7F24 - chains B and D of the 4 polymer chains in the assembly; structure by electron microscopy, 4.16 A resolution (low resolution: residue-level contacts below are approximate; hydrogen-bond / salt-bridge calls are withheld).

[Chain B]
Name: Guanine nucleotide-binding protein G(I)/G(S)/G(T) subunit beta-1
From: Homo sapiens
Reference sequence: P62873 (GBB1_HUMAN); residue numbers follow UniProt; this construct covers 2-340
Amino-acid sequence (358 residues; row label = number of the first residue in the row; numbers below 1 keep their minus sign (Met-17 is residue -17)):
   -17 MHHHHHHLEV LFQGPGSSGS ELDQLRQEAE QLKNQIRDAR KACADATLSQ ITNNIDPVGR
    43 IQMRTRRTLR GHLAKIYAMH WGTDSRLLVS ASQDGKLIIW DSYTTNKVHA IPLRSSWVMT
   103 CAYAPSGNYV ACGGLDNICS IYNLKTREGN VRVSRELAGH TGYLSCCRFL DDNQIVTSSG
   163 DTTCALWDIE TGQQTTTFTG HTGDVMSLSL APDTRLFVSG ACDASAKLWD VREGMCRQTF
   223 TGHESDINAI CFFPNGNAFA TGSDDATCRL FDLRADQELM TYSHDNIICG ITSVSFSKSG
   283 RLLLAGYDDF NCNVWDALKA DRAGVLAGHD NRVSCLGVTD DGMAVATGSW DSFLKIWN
Not modelled in the structure: -17 to -1
Differences from the reference sequence: initiating methionine (-17); expression tag (-16 to 1)
Curated features (UniProtKB/Swiss-Prot):
  - modified residue: Ser2 (N-acetylserine), His266 (Phosphohistidine)
  - natural variant: Leu30 (L30F: In MRD42; uncertain significance), Arg52 (R52G: In MRD42), Gly64 (G64V: In MRD42), Asp76 (D76E: In MRD42; D76G: In MRD42), Gly77 (G77S: In MRD42), Lys78 (K78R: In MRD42), Ile80 (I80N: In MRD42; I80T: In MRD42), His91 (H91R: In MRD42; uncertain significance), Ala92 (A92T: In MRD42), Pro94 (P94S: In MRD42), Leu95 (L95P: In MRD42), Arg96 (R96L: In MRD42), 5 further natural variant entries in UniProt

[Chain D]
Name: Guanine nucleotide-binding protein G(I)/G(S)/G(O) subunit gamma-2
From: Homo sapiens
Reference sequence: P59768 (GBG2_HUMAN); numbering as in UniProt (aligned over 1-71)
Amino-acid sequence (71 residues; numbered 1 to 71; the number before each row is that of its first residue):
     1 MASNNTASIA QARKLVEQLK MEANIDRIKV SKAAADLMAY CEAHAKEDPL LTPVPASENP
    61 FREKKFFSAI L
Not modelled in the structure: 1-7, 64-71
Differences from the reference sequence: engineered mutation Ser68 (Cys in P59768)
Curated features (UniProtKB/Swiss-Prot):
  - modified residue: Ala2 (N-acetylalanine)

[How chain B and chain D interact]
Contacting residue pairs - 78 pairs, chain B then chain D:
  Leu4(B) with Ser8(D); Ala12(D)
  Leu7(B) with Ala12(D); Val16(D)
  Arg8(B) with Ala12(D)
  Glu10(B) with Val16(D); Lys20(D)
  Ala11(B) with Leu15(D); Leu19(D)
  Leu14(B) with Val16(D); Leu19(D); Lys20(D)
  Lys15(B) with Leu19(D)
  Ile18(B) with Leu19(D)
  Ala21(B) with Arg27(D)
  Ala24(B) with Lys29(D)
  Cys25(B) with Arg27(D); Ile28(D); Lys29(D); Val30(D)
  Asp27(B) with Lys29(D); Val30(D); Ser31(D)
  Ala28(B) with Val30(D)
  Ile33(B) with Ala34(D); Met38(D)
  Thr34(B) with Met38(D)
  Val40(B) with Leu51(D)
  Ile43(B) with Leu50(D); Leu51(D)
  Met45(B) with Leu50(D)
  Arg48(B) with Arg62(D)
  Arg49(B) with Pro60(D); Phe61(D)
  Ser84(B) with Phe61(D)
  Tyr85(B) with Pro60(D); Phe61(D)
  Cys218(B) with Glu22(D)
  Arg219(B) with Glu22(D)
  Gln220(B) with Glu22(D)
  Thr221(B) with Glu22(D)
  Phe235(B) with Leu37(D); Tyr40(D)
  Pro236(B) with Tyr40(D)
  Asn237(B) with Leu37(D); Tyr40(D)
  Asp254(B) with Ala33(D)
  Arg256(B) with Asp26(D); Arg27(D); Ile28(D); Asp36(D)
  Ala257(B) with Arg27(D); Ile28(D)
  Asp258(B) with Arg27(D)
  Ser279(B) with Asp48(D)
  Lys280(B) with Tyr40(D); His44(D); Glu47(D); Asp48(D)
  Ser281(B) with Tyr40(D); Cys41(D); His44(D); Asp48(D)
  Arg283(B) with Cys41(D)
  Leu284(B) with Leu51(D)
  Leu300(B) with Cys41(D)
  Gly324(B) with Pro49(D); Leu50(D)
  Met325(B) with Pro49(D); Leu50(D); Val54(D); Glu58(D); Asn59(D); Pro60(D)
  Ala326(B) with Leu50(D)
  Val327(B) with Leu50(D)
  Asn340(B) with Asn59(D); Phe61(D)
Interface residues without a listed pair, chain B (51 interface residues in all): Leu30, Ile37, Arg46, Ala240, Leu261, Asp323, Trp339
Interface residues without a listed pair, chain D (38 interface residues in all): Ile9, Arg13, Ala23, Ile25, Glu42, Ala45

[Overview]
51 residues of chain B face 38 of chain D across their interface.
Here chain B is Guanine nucleotide-binding protein G(I)/G(S)/G(T) subunit beta-1 and chain D is Guanine
nucleotide-binding protein G(I)/G(S)/G(O) subunit gamma-2, both from Homo sapiens. Entry 7F24 (Cryo-EM
structure of the GTP-bound dopamine receptor 1 and mini-Gs complex without Nb35) was determined by electron
microscopy (same publication as 7F0T, 7F1O, 7F1Z and 7F23).
